7ZOR - chains I and M; structure by X-ray diffraction, 3.93 A resolution.

[Chain I]
Molecule: Anti-siglec15 FAB HC
From: Homo sapiens
Notes: antibody fragment or engineered binder
Sequence (225 residues; each row starts with the number of its first residue; note: 3 numbers in that range are skipped by the numbering (no residue carries them; nothing is unmodelled there); a row labelled like 82A-82C holds insertion residues (82A, then the next letters in order)):
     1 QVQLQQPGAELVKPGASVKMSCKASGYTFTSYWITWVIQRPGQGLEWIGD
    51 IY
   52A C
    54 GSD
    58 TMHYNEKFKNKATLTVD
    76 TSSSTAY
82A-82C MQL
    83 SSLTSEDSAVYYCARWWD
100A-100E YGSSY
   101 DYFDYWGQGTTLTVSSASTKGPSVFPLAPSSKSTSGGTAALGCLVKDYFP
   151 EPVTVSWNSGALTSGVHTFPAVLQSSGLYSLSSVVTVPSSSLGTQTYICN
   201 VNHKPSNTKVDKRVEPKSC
Disordered / not traced: 218-219
Disulfide bonds: Cys-22/Cys-95, Cys-143/Cys-199

[Chain M]
Molecule: Anti-siglec15 FAB LC
From: Homo sapiens
Notes: antibody fragment or engineered binder
Sequence (214 residues; row label = number of the first residue in the row; note: 1 number in that range is skipped by the numbering (no residue carries it; nothing is unmodelled there)):
     1 DIKMTQSPSSMYASLGERVTITCKASQDINSYLSWFQQKPGKSPKTLI
    50 YRANRLVDGVPSRFSGSGSGQDYSLTISSLEYEDMGIYYCLQYDEFPYTF
   100 GGGTKLEIKRTVAAPSVFIFPPSDEQLKSGTASVVCLLNNFYPREAKVQW
   150 KVDNALQSGNSQESVTEQDSKDSTYSLSSTLTLSKADYEKHKVYACEVTH
   200 QGLSSPVTKSFNRGEC
Disordered / not traced: 215
Disulfide bonds: Cys-23/Cys-89, Cys-135/Cys-195

[Chain I / chain M interface]
Residue-residue contacts (75):
  Gln-39(I) / Gln-38(M)  hydrogen bond
  Gln-39(I) / Tyr-88(M)
  Gln-43(I) / Tyr-88(M)
  Gly-44(I) / Tyr-88(M)
  Leu-45(I) / Phe-99(M)
  Glu-46(I) / Phe-99(M)
  Trp-47(I) / Phe-95(M)  hydrophobic
  Trp-47(I) / Pro-96(M)  hydrophobic
  Trp-47(I) / Tyr-97(M)
  Asp-50(I) / Tyr-97(M)  hydrogen bond
  His-60(I) / Phe-95(M)
  Asn-62(I) / Pro-96(M)
  Tyr-94(I) / Gln-38(M)  hydrogen bond
  Tyr-94(I) / Lys-42(M)  hydrogen bond (side chain-backbone)
  Tyr-94(I) / Pro-44(M)
  Trp-98(I) / Tyr-97(M)  hydrophobic
  Tyr-100A(I) / Phe-95(M)
  Tyr-100A(I) / Tyr-97(M)
  Ser-100D(I) / Tyr-32(M)
  Ser-100D(I) / Arg-51(M)
  Tyr-100E(I) / Arg-54(M)
  Asp-101(I) / Tyr-92(M)
  Tyr-102(I) / Thr-46(M)
  Tyr-102(I) / Tyr-50(M)  hydrophobic
  Tyr-102(I) / Val-56(M)  hydrophobic
  Phe-103(I) / Phe-36(M)  hydrophobic
  Phe-103(I) / Thr-46(M)  hydrogen bond (backbone-side chain)
  Phe-103(I) / Leu-90(M)  hydrophobic
  Trp-106(I) / Phe-36(M)  hydrophobic
  Trp-106(I) / Pro-44(M)
  Trp-106(I) / Thr-46(M)  hydrogen bond
  Gly-107(I) / Ser-43(M)
  Phe-125(I) / Ser-122(M)
  Phe-125(I) / Gln-125(M)
  Pro-126(I) / Ser-122(M)
  Pro-126(I) / Glu-124(M)
  Leu-127(I) / Phe-119(M)  hydrophobic
  Leu-127(I) / Val-134(M)  hydrophobic
  Ala-128(I) / Phe-119(M)
  Ser-130(I) / Ile-118(M)
  Lys-132(I) / Phe-117(M)
  Lys-132(I) / Ile-118(M)  hydrogen bond (backbone-backbone)
  Lys-132(I) / Ser-209(M)  hydrogen bond (side chain-backbone)
  Lys-132(I) / Phe-210(M)
  Lys-132(I) / Glu-214(M)  salt bridge
  Ser-133(I) / Phe-117(M)
  Ser-133(I) / Phe-119(M)
  Thr-134(I) / Phe-117(M)
  Ser-135(I) / Phe-117(M)
  Ala-140(I) / Phe-119(M)
  Leu-144(I) / Ser-132(M)
  Leu-144(I) / Val-134(M)  hydrophobic
  Lys-146(I) / Ser-132(M)
  Lys-146(I) / Thr-181(M)
  His-167(I) / Asn-139(M)
  His-167(I) / Asp-168(M)
  His-167(I) / Ser-175(M)  hydrogen bond
  Thr-168(I) / Thr-165(M)
  Phe-169(I) / Leu-136(M)  hydrophobic
  Phe-169(I) / Ser-163(M)
  Phe-169(I) / Thr-165(M)
  Phe-169(I) / Ser-175(M)
  Phe-169(I) / Leu-176(M)
  Phe-169(I) / Ser-177(M)
  Pro-170(I) / Ser-163(M)  hydrogen bond (backbone-side chain)
  Pro-170(I) / Val-164(M)
  Pro-170(I) / Thr-165(M)
  Val-172(I) / Gln-161(M)
  Val-172(I) / Glu-162(M)
  Val-172(I) / Ser-163(M)
  Leu-173(I) / Gln-161(M)  hydrogen bond (backbone-side chain)
  Gln-174(I) / Gln-161(M)  hydrogen bond
  Ser-182(I) / Ser-177(M)  hydrogen bond
  Val-184(I) / Leu-136(M)  hydrophobic
  Thr-186(I) / Asn-138(M)
Other interface residues (no listed pair), chain I (47 interface residues in all): Val-37, Ser-100C, Gln-108, Leu-141, Ser-180, Lys-212
Other interface residues (no listed pair), chain M (45 interface residues in all): Lys-45, Gly-100, Pro-120

[In short]
47 residues of chain I and 45 residues of chain M are in contact; the contacts include 13 hydrogen bonds and 1
salt bridge. Polar contacts include Lys-132(I)/Glu-214(M), Gln-39(I)/Gln-38(M) and Asp-50(I)/Tyr-97(M).
Here chain I is Anti-siglec15 FAB HC and chain M is Anti-siglec15 FAB LC, both from Homo sapiens. Entry 7ZOR
(Crystal structure of anti-Siglec-15 Fab) was determined by X-ray diffraction together with 7ZOZ from the same
study.
